Entry 4Y28 (X-ray diffraction, 2.80 A resolution); this record covers chains L and D of the 16 polymer chains in the assembly.

[Chain L]
Molecule: Putative uncharacterized protein
From: Pisum sativum
Sequence (167 residues; each row starts with the number of its first residue):
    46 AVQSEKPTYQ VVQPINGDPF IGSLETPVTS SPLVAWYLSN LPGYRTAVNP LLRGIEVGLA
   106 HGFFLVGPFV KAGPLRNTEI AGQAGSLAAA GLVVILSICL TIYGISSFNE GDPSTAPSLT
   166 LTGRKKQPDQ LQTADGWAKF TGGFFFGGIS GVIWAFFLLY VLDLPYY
Not modelled in the structure: 46-52
Metal / ion sites: chlorophyll a Mg near Glu-101 (its only coordinating residue here)
Residues lining bound ligands:
  - beta-carotene (BCR), molecule 1: Tyr-82, Leu-104, Ala-105, Phe-108, Phe-109, Phe-191, Ser-195, Ile-198, Trp-199
  - beta-carotene (BCR), molecule 2: His-106, Leu-141, Cys-144, Leu-145, Ile-147, Tyr-148, Trp-182, Phe-185, Phe-189
  - beta-carotene (BCR), molecule 3: Phe-114, Ala-133, Leu-137, Ile-140
  - chlorophyll a (CLA), molecule 1: Val-57, Leu-69, Thr-71, Pro-72
  - chlorophyll a (CLA), molecule 2: Leu-69, Thr-71, Val-73, Thr-74, Val-79, Tyr-82, Leu-83
  - chlorophyll a (CLA), molecule 3: Tyr-82, Asn-85, Leu-86, Arg-90, Glu-101, Leu-104, Ala-105
  - chlorophyll a (CLA), molecule 4: Tyr-82, Leu-86, Pro-87, Gly-88, Glu-101, Val-102, His-106, Phe-109
  - chlorophyll a (CLA), molecule 5: Phe-108, Phe-109, Gly-112, Pro-113, Lys-116, Leu-203, Leu-209, Pro-210, Tyr-211, Tyr-212
  - chlorophyll a (CLA), molecule 6: Leu-110, Pro-113, Phe-114, Ala-117, Gly-118, Pro-119, Asn-122
  - chlorophyll a (CLA), molecule 7: Phe-114, Pro-119, Leu-120, Leu-132, Ala-133, Gly-136, Ile-140
  - chlorophyll a (CLA), molecule 8: Leu-137, Ile-140, Tyr-148, Ser-152
  - chlorophyll a (CLA), molecule 9: Ile-140, Ile-143, Cys-144

[Chain D]
Molecule: Photosystem I reaction center subunit II, chloroplastic
From: Pisum sativum
Sequence (147 residues; each row starts with the number of its first residue):
    65 KEAPVGTPPE LDPNTPSPIF GGSTGGLLRK AQVEEFYVIT WESPKEQIFE MPTGGAAIMR
   125 EGPNLLKLAR KEQCLALGTR LRSKYKIKYQ FYRVFPSGEV QYLHPKDGVY PEKVNPGRQG
   185 VGVNFRSIGK NVSPIEVKFT GKQPYDL
Not modelled in the structure: 65-70

[Chain L / chain D interface]
Pairs across the interface (21):
  Pro-59(L) / Gly-85(D)
  Asp-63(L) / Lys-131(D)  salt bridge
  Pro-64(L) / Phe-84(D)
  Pro-64(L) / Gly-86(D)
  Pro-64(L) / Ser-87(D)
  Phe-65(L) / Pro-82(D)
  Phe-65(L) / Phe-84(D)  hydrophobic
  Phe-65(L) / Gly-90(D)
  Phe-65(L) / Leu-91(D)  hydrogen bond (backbone-backbone)
  Phe-65(L) / Met-115(D)  hydrophobic
  Phe-65(L) / Leu-130(D)  hydrophobic
  Ile-66(L) / Ser-87(D)
  Ile-66(L) / Gly-90(D)
  Ile-66(L) / Leu-91(D)
  Gly-67(L) / Ser-87(D)
  Gly-67(L) / Thr-88(D)
  Gly-67(L) / Gly-90(D)
  Gly-67(L) / Leu-91(D)  hydrogen bond (backbone-backbone)
  Leu-69(L) / Gly-86(D)
  Leu-69(L) / Ser-87(D)
  Thr-160(L) / Arg-93(D)
Also at the interface, not in a pair above, chain L (10 interface residues in all): Gln-58, Ser-68
Also at the interface, not in a pair above, chain D (14 interface residues in all): Ser-81, Leu-92

[Overview]
10 residues of chain L face 14 of chain D across their interface, with 2 hydrogen bonds and 1 salt bridge.
Among the polar pairs are Asp-63(L)/Lys-131(D), Phe-65(L)/Leu-91(D) and Gly-67(L)/Leu-91(D). Chain L binds 9
copies of chlorophyll a and 3 copies of beta-carotene.
Chain L is Putative uncharacterized protein and chain D is Photosystem I reaction center subunit II,
chloroplastic, both from Pisum sativum; the structure, The structure of plant photosystem I super-complex at
2.8 angstrom resolution, was determined by X-ray diffraction.
